7DUJ - chains A and T of the 23 polymer chains in the assembly; structure by X-ray diffraction, 3.75 A resolution.

== Chain A ==
Molecule: 30S Ribosomal RNA rRNA
From: Thermus thermophilus HB8
Sequence (1522 nucleotides; row label = number of the first residue in the row; note: 42 numbers in that range are skipped by the numbering (no residue carries them; nothing is unmodelled there); a row labelled like 190A-190L holds insertion residues (190A, then the next letters in order); numbering starts at 0):
     0 UUUGUUGGAG AGUCUGAUCC UGGCUCAGGG UGAACGCUGG CGGCGUGCCU AAGACAUGCA
    60 AGUCGUGCGG G
    73 CCGCGGGGUU UU
    88 ACUCCG
    95 UGGUC
   101 AGCGGCGGAC GGGUGAGUAA CGCGUGGGU
  129A G
   130 ACCUACCCGG AAGAGGGGGA CAACCCGGGG AAACUCGGGC UAAUCCCCCA UGUGGACCCG
   190 C
190A-190L CCCUUGGGGUGU
   191 GUCCAAAGGG CUUU
   216 GCCCGCUUCC GGAUGGGCCC GCGUCCCAUC AGCUAGUUGG UGGGGUAAUG GCCCACCAAG
   276 GCGACGACGG GUAGCCGGUC UGAGAGGAUG GCCGGCCACA GGGGCACUGA GACACGGGCC
   336 CCACUCCUAC GGGAGGCAGC AGUUAGGAAU CUUCCGCAAU GGGCGCAAGC CUGACGGAGC
   396 GACGCCGCUU GGAGGAAGAA GCCCUUCGGG GUGUAAACUC CUGAA
   442 CCCGGGACGA AACCCCCGAC GA
   474 GGGGACUGAC GGUACCGGG
   494 GUAAUAGCGC CGGCCAACUC CGUGCCAGCA GCCGCGGUAA UACGGAGGGC GCGAGCGUUA
   554 CCCGGAUUCA CUGGGCGUAA AGGGCGUGUA GGCGGCCUGG GGCGUCCCAU GUGAAAGACC
   614 ACGGCUCAAC CGUGGGGGAG CGUGGGAUAC GCUCAGGCUA GACGGUGGGA GAGGGUGGUG
   674 GAAUUCCCGG AGUAGCGGUG AAAUGCGCAG AUACCGGGAG GAACGCCGAU GGCGAAGGCA
   734 GCCACCUGGU CCACCCGUGA CGCUGAGGCG CGAAAGCGUG GGGAGCAAAC CGGAUUAGAU
   794 ACCCGGGUAG UCCACGCCCU AAACGAUGCG CGCUAGGUCU CUGGGUCU
   848 CCUGGGGGCC GAAGCUAACG CGUUAAGCGC GCCGCCUGGG GAGUACGGCC GCAAGGCUGA
   908 AACUCAAAGG AAUUGACGGG GGCCCGCACA AGCGGUGGAG CAUGUGGUUU AAUUCGAAGX
   968 AACGCGAAGA ACCUUACCAG GCCUUGACAU GCUAGG
 1003A G
  1004 AACCCGGGUG AAAGCCUGGG GUGCCCC
1030A-1030D GCGA
  1031 GGGGAGCCCU AGCACAGGUG CUGCAUGGCC GUCGUCAGCU CGUGCCGUGA GGUGUUGGGU
  1091 UAAGUCCCGC AACGAGCGCA ACCCCCGCCG UUAGUUGCCA GCGGUUCGGC CGGGCACUCU
  1151 AACGGGACUG CCCGCGAAA
  1171 GCGGGAGGAA GGAGGGGACG ACGUCUGGUC AGCAUGGCCC UUACGGCCUG GGCGACACAC
  1231 GUGCUACAAU GCCCACUACA AAGCGAUGCC ACCCGGCAAC GGGGAGCUAA UCGCAAAAAG
  1291 GUGGGCCCAG UUCGGAUUGG GGUCUGCAAC CCGACCCCAU GAAGCCGGAA UCGCUAGUAA
  1351 UCGCGGAUCA G
 1361A C
  1362 CAUGCCGCGG UGAAUACGUU CCCGGGCCUU GUACACACXG CCXGUXACGC CAUGGGAGCG
  1422 GGCUCUACCC GAAGUCGCCG GG
  1446 AGCCUACGGG
  1459 CAGGCGCCGA GGGUAGGGCC CGUGACUGGG GCGAAGUCGU AACAAGGUAG CUGUACCGGA
  1519 AGGUGCGGCU GGAUCCACUC CUUUCU
Disordered / not traced: 0-4, 1534-1538
Modified / non-standard residues: PSU (pseudouridine-5'-monophosphate) at position 516, 7MG (7N-methyl-8-hydroguanosine-5'-monophosphate) at position 527, M2G (N2-dimethylguanosine-5'-monophosphate) at position 966, 5MC (5-methylcytidine-5'-monophosphate) at position 967, 2MG (2N-methylguanosine-5'-monophosphate) at position 1207, 5MC (5-methylcytidine-5'-monophosphate) at position 1400, 4OC (4n,o2'-methylcytidine-5'-monophosphate) at position 1402, 5MC (5-methylcytidine-5'-monophosphate) at position 1404, 5MC (5-methylcytidine-5'-monophosphate) at position 1407, UR3 (3-methyluridine-5'-monophoshate) at position 1498, MA6 (6N-dimethyladenosine-5'-monophoshate) at position 1518, MA6 (6N-dimethyladenosine-5'-monophoshate) at position 1519, PSU (pseudouridine-5'-monophosphate) at position 1540, PSU (pseudouridine-5'-monophosphate) at position 1541
Metal / ion sites: Mg2+ site 1 near G21 (its only coordinating residue here); Mg2+ site 2 near G38 (its only coordinating residue here); Mg2+ site 3 near G46 (its only coordinating residue here); Mg2+ site 4 near C48 (its only coordinating residue here); Mg2+ site 5: A59, C386, U387; Mg2+ site 6 near G61 (its only coordinating residue here); Mg2+ site 7 near G97 (its only coordinating residue here); Mg2+ site 8: G107, G324, G326; Mg2+ site 9: A109, G331; Mg2+ site 10: G111, G112; Mg2+ site 11 near G117 (its only coordinating residue here); Mg2+ site 12: C121, G124, U125; 98 more Mg2+ sites not listed
Ligand contacts: Sisomicin (SIS; (1S,2S,3R,4S,6R)-4,6-diamino-3-{[(2S,3R)-3-amino-6-(aminomethyl)-3,4-dihydro-2H-pyran-2-yl]oxy}-2-hydroxycyclohexyl 3-deoxy-4-C-methyl-3-(methylamino)-beta-L-arabinopyranoside): 5MC_1404, G1405, U1406, 5MC_1407, A1408, C1409, G1491, A1492, A1493, G1494, U1495, C1496

== Chain T ==
Molecule: 30S ribosomal protein S20
From: Thermus thermophilus HB8
UniProt: P80380 (RS20_THET8); numbering as in UniProt (aligned over 1-106)
Chain sequence (106 residues; row label = number of the first residue in the row):
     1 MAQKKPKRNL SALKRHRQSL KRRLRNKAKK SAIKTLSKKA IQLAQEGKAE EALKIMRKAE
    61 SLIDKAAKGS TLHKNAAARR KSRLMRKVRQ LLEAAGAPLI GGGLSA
Disordered / not traced: 1-7

== Chain A / chain T interface ==
Residue-residue contacts - 102 pairs, chain A then chain T:
  G61(A) - Leu10(T)  phosphate contact
  G102(A) - Arg17(T)  salt bridge to the phosphate
  C103(A) - Lys14(T)  phosphate contact
  C103(A) - Arg17(T)  salt bridge to the phosphate
  C103(A) - Lys21(T)  phosphate contact
  G104(A) - Lys14(T)  hydrogen bond to the base
  G104(A) - Gln18(T)  phosphate contact
  G104(A) - Lys21(T)  salt bridge to the phosphate
  G105(A) - Arg22(T)  salt bridge to the phosphate
  C106(A) - Arg15(T)  base contact
  G107(A) - Arg15(T)  hydrogen bond to the base
  G108(A) - Arg15(T)  base contact
  C132(A) - Lys74(T)  hydrogen bond to the phosphate
  C132(A) - Asn75(T)  phosphate contact
  U133(A) - Lys74(T)  salt bridge to the phosphate
  C174(A) - Arg25(T)  sugar contact
  C175(A) - Arg25(T)  sugar contact
  C176(A) - Lys29(T)  salt bridge to the phosphate
  C177(A) - Lys65(T)  salt bridge to the phosphate
  C178(A) - Lys65(T)  salt bridge to the phosphate
  A185(A) - Glu60(T)  base contact
  A185(A) - Ala78(T)  sugar contact
  A185(A) - Lys81(T)  hydrogen bond to the base
  C186(A) - Ala78(T)  sugar contact
  C186(A) - Lys81(T)  sugar contact
  C186(A) - Ser82(T)  hydrogen bond to the phosphate
  C186(A) - Met85(T)  hydrogen bond to the sugar
  C187(A) - Ser82(T)  hydrogen bond to the phosphate
  C187(A) - Met85(T)  sugar contact
  C187(A) - Arg86(T)  phosphate contact
  C187(A) - Arg89(T)  hydrogen bond to the sugar
  C187(A) - Leu104(T)  base contact
  C187(A) - Ser105(T)  hydrogen bond to the base
  C188(A) - Arg89(T)  sugar contact
  C188(A) - Ser105(T)  base contact
  C188(A) - Ala106(T)  sugar contact
  U190L(A) - Ser105(T)  hydrogen bond to the base
  U190L(A) - Ala106(T)  base contact
  G191(A) - Gly101(T)  hydrogen bond to the sugar
  G191(A) - Gly102(T)  hydrogen bond to the sugar
  G191(A) - Gly103(T)  hydrogen bond to the base
  G191(A) - Leu104(T)  hydrogen bond to the sugar
  G191(A) - Ser105(T)  hydrogen bond to the base
  U192(A) - Arg57(T)  sugar contact
  U192(A) - Glu60(T)  hydrogen bond to the sugar
  U192(A) - Gly102(T)  sugar contact
  U192(A) - Gly103(T)  sugar contact
  C193(A) - Arg57(T)  sugar contact
  C193(A) - Glu60(T)  sugar contact
  C193(A) - Ser61(T)  hydrogen bond to the phosphate
  C193(A) - Asp64(T)  hydrogen bond to the sugar
  C194(A) - Ser61(T)  hydrogen bond to the phosphate
  C194(A) - Asp64(T)  sugar contact
  C194(A) - Lys65(T)  salt bridge to the phosphate
  C194(A) - Lys68(T)  hydrogen bond to the sugar
  A195(A) - Lys65(T)  phosphate contact
  A195(A) - Lys68(T)  hydrogen bond to the sugar
  U223(A) - Lys68(T)  sugar contact
  G258(A) - Arg86(T)  salt bridge to the phosphate
  G259(A) - Arg83(T)  salt bridge to the phosphate
  G259(A) - Lys87(T)  salt bridge to the phosphate
  G260(A) - Arg80(T)  salt bridge to the phosphate
  G260(A) - Arg83(T)  hydrogen bond to the base
  U261(A) - Arg79(T)  salt bridge to the phosphate
  U261(A) - Arg80(T)  salt bridge to the phosphate
  U261(A) - Arg83(T)  base contact
  A262(A) - Lys74(T)  sugar contact
  A262(A) - Asn75(T)  hydrogen bond to the phosphate
  A262(A) - Ala76(T)  phosphate contact
  A263(A) - Asn75(T)  phosphate contact
  A263(A) - Arg79(T)  salt bridge to the phosphate
  C322(A) - Ser19(T)  hydrogen bond to the base
  C322(A) - Arg23(T)  sugar contact
  U323(A) - Ser19(T)  hydrogen bond to the sugar
  U323(A) - Arg22(T)  phosphate contact
  U323(A) - Arg23(T)  sugar contact
  U323(A) - Asn26(T)  phosphate contact
  G324(A) - Arg22(T)  salt bridge to the phosphate
  G324(A) - Asn26(T)  hydrogen bond to the phosphate
  G324(A) - Ser70(T)  hydrogen bond to the phosphate
  A325(A) - Ser70(T)  phosphate contact
  A325(A) - Lys74(T)  sugar contact
  G332(A) - Leu10(T)  phosphate contact
  G332(A) - His16(T)  sugar contact
  G333(A) - His16(T)  sugar contact
  A349(A) - Arg8(T)  hydrogen bond to the sugar
  U1436(A) - Arg23(T)  salt bridge to the phosphate
  C1437(A) - Lys34(T)  salt bridge to the phosphate
  G1438(A) - Lys34(T)  salt bridge to the phosphate
  C1439(A) - Lys38(T)  salt bridge to the phosphate
  G1453(A) - Leu36(T)  sugar contact
  G1453(A) - Lys39(T)  hydrogen bond to the phosphate
  G1454(A) - Thr35(T)  phosphate contact
  G1454(A) - Leu36(T)  sugar contact
  G1454(A) - Lys39(T)  salt bridge to the phosphate
  G1455(A) - Ala28(T)  phosphate contact
  G1455(A) - Ser31(T)  phosphate contact
  G1455(A) - Thr35(T)  hydrogen bond to the phosphate
  C1459(A) - Lys27(T)  salt bridge to the phosphate
  C1459(A) - Ala28(T)  phosphate contact
  C1459(A) - Ser31(T)  hydrogen bond to the phosphate
  A1460(A) - Lys27(T)  salt bridge to the phosphate
Also at the interface, not in a pair above, chain A (51 interface residues in all): C131, C150, G331
Also at the interface, not in a pair above, chain T (51 interface residues in all): Ala12, Ala32, His73

== Overview ==
Chain A and chain T each contribute 51 residues to their interface, with 31 hydrogen bonds and 24 salt
bridges. Polar contacts include G104(A)-Lys14(T), G107(A)-Arg15(T) and A185(A)-Lys81(T). Ligands of chain A:
Sisomicin. The Mg2+ site 5 is built by A59(A), C386(A) and U387(A).
Here chain A is 30S Ribosomal RNA rRNA and chain T is 30S ribosomal protein S20, both from Thermus
thermophilus HB8. Entry 7DUJ (Crystal structure of the Thermus thermophilus (HB8) 30S ribosomal subunit with
mRNA and cognate transfer RNA ...) was determined by X-ray diffraction.
